PDB entry 3SCH | X-ray diffraction, 2.10 A resolution | chains A and B

[Chain A (and B)]
Name: Epoxidase
From: Streptomyces wedmorensis
Notes: chain B of this document is another copy of the same molecule, construct and numbering; everything in this record applies to it too
UniProtKB: Q56185 (Q56185_STRWE); residues 1-198 here = UniProt positions 1-198
Chain sequence (198 residues; each row starts with the number of its first residue):
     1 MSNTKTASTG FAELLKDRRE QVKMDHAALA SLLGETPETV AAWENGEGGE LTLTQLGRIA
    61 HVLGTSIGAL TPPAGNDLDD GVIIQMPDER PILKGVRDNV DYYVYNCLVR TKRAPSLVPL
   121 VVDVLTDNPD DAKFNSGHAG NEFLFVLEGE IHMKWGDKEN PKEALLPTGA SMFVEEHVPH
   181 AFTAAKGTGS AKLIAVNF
Disordered / not traced: 1-4 (chain B: 1-5)
Modified positions: Mse1 (selenomethionine); Mse24, Mse86, Mse153, Mse172 (selenomethionine; parent Met)
UniProt features mapped onto this chain:
  - DNA-binding region: His26 to Asn45 (H-T-H motif)
  - binding site (substrate): Lys23, Arg97, Tyr105, Asn135 to His138, Glu142
  - binding site (Fe cation): His138, Glu142, His180
Ion coordination: Co2+: His138, Glu142, His180 (together with TB6)
Small-molecule neighbours: TB6 ([(2R)-2-hydroxypropyl]phosphonic acid): Tyr103, Tyr105, Val122, Asn135, His138, Glu142, Leu144, His180, Phe182, Leu193, Ala195
From the paper describing this entry:
  - binding site for TB6: Lys23, Tyr105, Asn135, Leu144, Phe182, Leu193
  - Co2+ coordination: His180

[Interface between chain A and chain B]
Contacting residue pairs (57; chain A residue first):
  Ala7(A) - Leu53(B)
  Ser8(A) - Leu53(B)
  Phe11(A) - Leu53(B)  hydrophobic
  Arg18(A) - Pro115(B)  hydrogen bond (side chain-backbone)
  Gln21(A) - Val118(B)
  Val22(A) - Arg110(B)
  Lys23(A) - Leu93(B)
  Lys23(A) - Tyr105(B)
  Lys23(A) - Leu120(B)
  Mse24(A) - Arg110(B)
  Gly48(A) - Leu53(B)
  Gly49(A) - Thr52(B)
  Gly49(A) - Leu53(B)  hydrogen bond (backbone-backbone)
  Gly49(A) - Thr54(B)  hydrogen bond (backbone-side chain)
  Glu50(A) - Thr52(B)
  Leu51(A) - Leu51(B)
  Leu51(A) - Thr52(B)
  Leu51(A) - Leu53(B)  hydrogen bond (backbone-backbone)
  Thr52(A) - Gly49(B)
  Thr52(A) - Glu50(B)
  Thr52(A) - Leu51(B)
  Leu53(A) - Ala7(B)
  Leu53(A) - Ser8(B)
  Leu53(A) - Phe11(B)  hydrophobic
  Leu53(A) - Gly48(B)
  Leu53(A) - Gly49(B)  hydrogen bond (backbone-backbone)
  Leu53(A) - Leu51(B)  hydrogen bond (backbone-backbone)
  Leu53(A) - Leu56(B)  hydrophobic
  Thr54(A) - Gly49(B)  hydrogen bond (backbone-backbone)
  Leu56(A) - Leu56(B)  hydrophobic
  His61(A) - Lys112(B)  hydrogen bond
  Gly64(A) - Lys112(B)
  Gly64(A) - Pro115(B)
  Thr65(A) - Ala74(B)
  Thr65(A) - Pro115(B)
  Ser66(A) - Pro72(B)
  Ser66(A) - Ala74(B)
  Ile67(A) - Thr71(B)
  Gly68(A) - Gly68(B)
  Gly68(A) - Thr71(B)
  Thr71(A) - Ile67(B)
  Thr71(A) - Gly68(B)
  Pro72(A) - Ser66(B)
  Pro73(A) - Ser66(B)
  Ala74(A) - Thr65(B)
  Ala74(A) - Ser66(B)
  Leu93(A) - Lys23(B)
  Tyr105(A) - Lys23(B)
  Arg110(A) - Val22(B)
  Arg110(A) - Mse24(B)
  Lys112(A) - His61(B)  hydrogen bond
  Lys112(A) - Gly64(B)
  Pro115(A) - Arg18(B)  hydrogen bond (backbone-side chain)
  Pro115(A) - Gly64(B)
  Pro115(A) - Thr65(B)
  Val118(A) - Gln21(B)
  Leu120(A) - Lys23(B)
Interface residues without a listed pair, chain A (37 interface residues in all): Gly57, Thr111, Ser116, His138
Interface residues without a listed pair, chain B (37 interface residues in all): Gly57, Pro73, Cys107, Thr111, Ser116

[Overview]
The chain A/chain B interface involves 37 residues from each chain, with 10 hydrogen bonds. Polar contacts
include Arg18(A)-Pro115(B), Gly49(A)-Thr54(B) and His61(A)-Lys112(B). Ligands of chain A: compound TB6. The
paper reports a binding site for TB6 at Lys23(A), Tyr105(A) and Asn135(A) among others; Co2+ coordination by
His180(A).
Both chains are Epoxidase (Streptomyces wedmorensis). Entry 3SCH (Co(II)-HppE with R-HPP) was determined by
X-ray diffraction (same publication as 3SCF and 3SCG).
